Entry 1KQ4 (X-ray diffraction, 2.25 A resolution); this record covers chains A and C of the 4 polymer chains in the assembly.

Chain A (and C):
Molecule: Hypothetical protein TM0449
Organism: Thermotoga maritima
Notes: chain C of this document is another copy of the same molecule, construct and numbering; everything in this record applies to it too
Reference sequence: Q9WYT0 (THYX_THEMA); residue numbers follow UniProt; this construct covers 1-220
Sequence (232 residues; numbered -11 to 220; the number before each row is that of its first residue; numbers below 1 keep their minus sign (Mse-11 is residue -11)):
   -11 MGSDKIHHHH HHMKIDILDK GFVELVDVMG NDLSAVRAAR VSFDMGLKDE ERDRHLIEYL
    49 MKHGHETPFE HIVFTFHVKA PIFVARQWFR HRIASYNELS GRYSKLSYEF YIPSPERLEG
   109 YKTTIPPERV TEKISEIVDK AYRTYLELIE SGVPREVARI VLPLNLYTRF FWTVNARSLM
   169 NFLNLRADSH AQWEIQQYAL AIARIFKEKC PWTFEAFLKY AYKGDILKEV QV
Not modelled in the structure: -11 to -1, 32-38, 89-94, 216-220 (chain C: -11 to 0, 33-36, 92-93)
Differences from the reference sequence: expression tag (-11 to 0); modified residue (1, 17, 33, 49, 168)
Modified residues: Mse-11, Mse33 (selenomethionine); Mse1, Mse17, Mse49, Mse168 (selenomethionine; parent Met)
Curated features (UniProtKB/Swiss-Prot):
  - motif: Arg78 to Ser88 (ThyX motif)
  - active site: Arg174 (Involved in ionization of N3 of dUMP, leading to its activation)
  - binding site (FAD): Thr55, Arg78 to Ile81, Glu86, Asn163 to Arg165, Asn169
  - binding site (dUMP): Gln75 to Arg78, Glu86 to Arg90, Arg147, Arg174
  - mutagenesis: His53 (H53A: Shows 1.39% of wild-type activity), Ser88 (S88A/C: Still catalytically active although shows a large decrease in activity), Arg90 (R90A: Binds dUMP 670-fold weaker than wild-type), Glu144 (E144A: Shows 0.113% of wild-type activity; E144R: Shows 0.016% of wild-type activity), Arg174 (R174A: Still catalytically active although only shows 0.0008% of wild-type activity. Binds dUMP 7300-fold weaker than wild-type; R174K: Loss of catalytic activity)
Small-molecule neighbours:
  - FAD (flavin-adenine dinucleotide), molecule 1: His53, Thr55, Glu58, Ile81, Asn163, Arg165, Ser166
  - FAD, molecule 2: Arg78, His79, Arg80, Ile81, Ser166, Asn169, Leu173, Arg174, His178
  - FAD, molecule 3: Ala82, Ser83, Tyr84, Asn85, Glu86, Ser88

Chain A / chain C interface:
Residue-residue contacts - 5 pairs, chain A then chain C:
  Glu58(A) with Arg80(C), salt bridge
  Arg80(A) with Glu58(C), salt bridge; Arg165(C)
  Ile81(A) with Ile81(C), hydrophobic
  Arg165(A) with Arg80(C)
Other interface residues (no listed pair), chain A (5 interface residues in all): Thr55
Other interface residues (no listed pair), chain C (5 interface residues in all): Thr55

Summary:
The chain A/chain C interface involves 5 residues from each chain; the contacts include 2 salt bridges. Its
one salt-bridged contact is Glu58(A)-Arg80(C). Ligands of chain A: 3 copies of flavin-adenine dinucleotide.
Chain A and chain C are both Hypothetical protein TM0449 (Thermotoga maritima); the structure, Crystal
structure of a THY1-complementing protein (TM0449) from thermotoga maritima at 2.25 A resolution, was
determined by X-ray diffraction together with 1KQ3 from the same study.
